Entry 6TZH (X-ray diffraction, 2.04 A resolution); this record covers chain A.

== Chain A ==
Molecule: Beta-lactamase
Organism: Acinetobacter baumannii
Notes: EC 3.5.2.6
Reference sequence: Q6DRA1 (Q6DRA1_ACIBA); residues 0-359 here correspond to UniProt positions 24-383 (UniProt number = residue number + 24)
Amino-acid sequence (361 residues; numbered -1 to 359; the number before each row is that of its first residue; numbers below 1 keep their minus sign (Met-1 is residue -1)):
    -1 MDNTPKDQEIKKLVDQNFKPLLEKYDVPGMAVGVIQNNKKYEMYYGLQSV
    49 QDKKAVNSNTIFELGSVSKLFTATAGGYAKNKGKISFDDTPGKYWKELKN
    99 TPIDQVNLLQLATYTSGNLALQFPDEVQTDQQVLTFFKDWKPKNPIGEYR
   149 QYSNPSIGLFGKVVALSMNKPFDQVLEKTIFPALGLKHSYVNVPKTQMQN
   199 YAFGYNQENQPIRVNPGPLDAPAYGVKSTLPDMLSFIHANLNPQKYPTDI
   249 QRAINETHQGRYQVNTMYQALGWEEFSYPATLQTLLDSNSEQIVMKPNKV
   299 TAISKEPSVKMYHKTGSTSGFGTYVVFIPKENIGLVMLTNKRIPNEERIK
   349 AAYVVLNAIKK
Unresolved in the structure: -1 to 4, 359
Sequence notes: expression tag (-1)
Glycans and other covalent adducts: compound ERF linked to Ser64
Small-molecule neighbours:
  - ERF (phosphonooxy-[(4-thiophen-3-yl-1,2,3-triazol-1-yl)methyl]borinic acid): Gly63, Lys67, Gln120, Tyr150, Asn152, Tyr222, Lys312, Thr313, Gly314, Ser315, Thr316, Ser317, Arg340, Asn343
  - glycine (GLY): Val212, Tyr222, Ser315, Thr316, Ser317
What the authors report for this chain:
  - binding site for ERF: Ser64, Gln120, Asn152, Ser315

== In short ==
Bound to chain A: glycine. Compound ERF is covalently linked to Ser64. The paper reports a binding site for
ERF at Ser64, Gln120 and Asn152 among others.
Chain A is Beta-lactamase (Acinetobacter baumannii); the structure, ADC-7 in complex with boronic acid
transition state inhibitor S06015, was determined by X-ray diffraction (same publication as 6TZF, 6TZG, 6TZI
and 6TZJ).
